3F6Z - chains A and B of the 4 polymer chains in the assembly; structure by X-ray diffraction, 2.50 A resolution.

Chain A:
Protein: Lysozyme C
Source organism: Gallus gallus
Notes: EC 3.2.1.17
UniProtKB: P00698 (LYSC_CHICK); residues 1-129 here correspond to UniProt positions 19-147 (UniProt number = residue number + 18)
Chain sequence (129 residues; each row starts with the number of its first residue):
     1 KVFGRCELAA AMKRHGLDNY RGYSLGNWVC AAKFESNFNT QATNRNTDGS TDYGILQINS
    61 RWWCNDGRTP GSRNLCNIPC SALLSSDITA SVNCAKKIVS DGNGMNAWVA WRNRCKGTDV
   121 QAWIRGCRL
Disulfides: Cys6-Cys127, Cys30-Cys115, Cys64-Cys80, Cys76-Cys94
UniProt features mapped onto this chain:
  - active site: Glu35, Asp52
  - binding site (substrate): Asp101

Chain B:
Protein: Putative uncharacterized protein
Source organism: Pseudomonas aeruginosa
UniProtKB: Q9I574 (Q9I574_PSEAE); residue numbers follow UniProt; this construct covers 29-127
Chain sequence (101 residues; numbered 27 to 127; the number before each row is that of its first residue):
    27 KQAQVDYLAL PGDAKLDTRS VDYKCENGRK FTVQYLNKGD NSLAVVPVSD NSTLVFSNVI
    87 SASGAKYAAG QYIWWTKGEE ATLYGDWKGG EPTDGVACKE R
Not modelled in the structure: 113-120
Construct notes: expression tag (27-28)
Disulfides: Cys51-Cys124
UniProt features mapped onto this chain:
  - site (Directly involved in lysozyme active site inhibition): Ser89, Lys103
  - mutagenesis: Ser89 (S89A: Significantly reduced inhibitory activity), Lys103 (K103A: Significantly reduced inhibitory activity)

Chain A / chain B interface:
Pairs across the interface - 56 pairs, chain A then chain B:
  Glu35(A) - Ser89(B)  hydrogen bond
  Glu35(A) - Lys103(B)  salt bridge
  Arg45(A) - Gly104(B)
  Asn46(A) - Gly90(B)
  Asn46(A) - Thr102(B)
  Asn46(A) - Lys103(B)
  Asn46(A) - Gly104(B)  hydrogen bond (side chain-backbone)
  Thr47(A) - Tyr49(B)
  Thr47(A) - Tyr61(B)
  Thr47(A) - Asn63(B)
  Thr47(A) - Ala91(B)
  Thr47(A) - Tyr93(B)  hydrogen bond
  Thr47(A) - Thr102(B)  hydrogen bond
  Asp48(A) - Asn63(B)  hydrogen bond (backbone-side chain)
  Asp48(A) - Ser68(B)
  Asp48(A) - Ala91(B)
  Asp48(A) - Tyr93(B)
  Asp52(A) - Ser89(B)
  Asp52(A) - Gly90(B)  hydrogen bond (side chain-backbone)
  Asp52(A) - Lys103(B)  salt bridge
  Gln57(A) - Ala88(B)
  Gln57(A) - Ser89(B)
  Gln57(A) - Lys103(B)  hydrogen bond
  Ile58(A) - Ala88(B)
  Asn59(A) - Ala88(B)  hydrogen bond (backbone-backbone)
  Asn59(A) - Gly90(B)  hydrogen bond (side chain-backbone)
  Arg61(A) - Gly65(B)
  Arg61(A) - Asp66(B)
  Arg61(A) - Ser68(B)
  Arg61(A) - Asn84(B)
  Trp62(A) - Asn84(B)
  Trp62(A) - Val85(B)
  Trp62(A) - Ile86(B)
  Trp62(A) - Ser87(B)
  Trp63(A) - Ile86(B)  hydrophobic
  Trp63(A) - Ser87(B)  hydrogen bond (side chain-backbone)
  Trp63(A) - Ala88(B)
  Pro70(A) - Gly65(B)
  Gly71(A) - Gly65(B)  hydrogen bond (backbone-backbone)
  Gly71(A) - Asp66(B)
  Arg73(A) - Asp66(B)  hydrogen bond (side chain-backbone)
  Leu75(A) - Ile86(B)  hydrophobic
  Asn103(A) - Ile86(B)
  Asn106(A) - Trp101(B)
  Ala107(A) - Ser87(B)
  Ala107(A) - Ala88(B)  hydrogen bond (backbone-backbone)
  Ala107(A) - Ser89(B)  hydrogen bond (backbone-backbone)
  Ala107(A) - Trp101(B)
  Trp108(A) - Ala88(B)
  Trp108(A) - Ser89(B)
  Trp108(A) - Trp101(B)
  Val109(A) - Ser89(B)  hydrogen bond (backbone-side chain)
  Val109(A) - Trp101(B)
  Arg112(A) - Tyr110(B)
  Asn113(A) - Thr108(B)  hydrogen bond
  Asn113(A) - Tyr110(B)  hydrogen bond
Interface residues without a listed pair, chain A (27 interface residues in all): Asn44, Gly49, Ile98, Ala110
Interface residues without a listed pair, chain B (22 interface residues in all): Asn67

Summary:
Chain A and chain B form an interface of 27 and 22 residues respectively; the contacts include 17 hydrogen
bonds and 2 salt bridges. Polar contacts include Glu35(A)-Lys103(B), Asp52(A)-Lys103(B) and Glu35(A)-Ser89(B).
Here chain A is Lysozyme C (Gallus gallus) and chain B is Putative uncharacterized protein (Pseudomonas
aeruginosa). Entry 3F6Z (Crystal structure of Pseudomonas aeruginosa MliC in complex with hen egg white
lysozyme) was determined by X-ray diffraction.
